PDB entry 6PWE | electron microscopy, 3.95 A resolution | chains G and J of the 10 polymer chains in the assembly

== Chain G ==
Protein: Histone H2A
Organism: Drosophila melanogaster
Reference sequence: P84051 (H2A_DROME); residues 0-123 here correspond to UniProt positions 1-124 (UniProt number = residue number + 1)
Sequence (124 residues; each row starts with the number of its first residue; numbering starts at 0):
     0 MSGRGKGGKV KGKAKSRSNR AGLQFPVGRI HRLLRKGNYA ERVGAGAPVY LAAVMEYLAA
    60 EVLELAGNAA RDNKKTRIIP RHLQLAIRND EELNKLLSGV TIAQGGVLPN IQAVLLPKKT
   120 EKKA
Disordered / not traced: 0-13, 117-123
Swiss-Prot annotation at these positions:
  - modified residue: Ser1 (N-acetylserine), Lys35 (N6-succinyllysine), Gln103 (N5-methylglutamine), Thr119 (Phosphothreonine)
  - cross-link: Lys118 (Glycyl lysine isopeptide (Lys-Gly) (interchain with G-Cter in ubiquitin))

== Chain J ==
Molecule: 147-nt DNA strand
Organism: synthetic construct
Sequence (147 nucleotides; each row starts with the number of its first residue; numbers below 1 keep their minus sign (DA-73 is residue -73)):
   -73 ATCGAGAATC CCGGTGCCGA GGCCGCTCAA TTGGTCGTAG ACAGCTCTAG CACCGCTTAA
   -13 ACGCACGTAC GCGCTGTCCC CCGCGTTTTA ACCGCCAAGG GGATTACTCC CTAGTCTCCA
    47 GGCACGTGTC AGATATATAC ATCCGAT

== How chain G and chain J interact ==
Contacting residue pairs (10):
  Lys14(G) - DT-43(J)  phosphate contact
  Lys14(G) - DT-42(J)  phosphate contact
  Ser15(G) - DT-43(J)  hydrogen bond to the phosphate
  Arg16(G) - DT-43(J)  salt bridge to the phosphate
  Gly27(G) - DA-44(J)  phosphate contact
  Gly27(G) - DT-43(J)  phosphate contact
  Arg28(G) - DA-44(J)  phosphate contact
  Arg31(G) - DA-44(J)  salt bridge to the phosphate
  Arg41(G) - DA-35(J)  hydrogen bond to the sugar
  Arg76(G) - DA-54(J)  hydrogen bond to the sugar
Interface residues without a listed pair, chain J (6 interface residues in all): DA-45

== In short ==
Chain G and chain J form an interface of 8 and 6 residues respectively, with 3 hydrogen bonds and 2 salt
bridges. Polar contacts include Arg41(G)-DA-35(J), Arg76(G)-DA-54(J) and Ser15(G)-DT-43(J).
Here chain G is Histone H2A (Drosophila melanogaster) and chain J is a 147-nt DNA strand (synthetic
construct). Entry 6PWE (Cryo-EM structure of nucleosome core particle) was determined by electron microscopy
together with 6PWF from the same study.
